Entry 3U49 (X-ray diffraction, 1.75 A resolution); this record covers chains A and C.

Chain A (and C):
Molecule: Bacilysin biosynthesis oxidoreductase ywfH
Source organism: Bacillus subtilis
Notes: chain C of this document is another copy of the same molecule, construct and numbering; everything in this record applies to it too
UniProtKB: P39644 (YWFH_BACSU); numbering as in UniProt (aligned over 1-259)
Chain sequence (281 residues; row label = number of the first residue in the row; numbers below 1 keep their minus sign (Met-19 is residue -19)):
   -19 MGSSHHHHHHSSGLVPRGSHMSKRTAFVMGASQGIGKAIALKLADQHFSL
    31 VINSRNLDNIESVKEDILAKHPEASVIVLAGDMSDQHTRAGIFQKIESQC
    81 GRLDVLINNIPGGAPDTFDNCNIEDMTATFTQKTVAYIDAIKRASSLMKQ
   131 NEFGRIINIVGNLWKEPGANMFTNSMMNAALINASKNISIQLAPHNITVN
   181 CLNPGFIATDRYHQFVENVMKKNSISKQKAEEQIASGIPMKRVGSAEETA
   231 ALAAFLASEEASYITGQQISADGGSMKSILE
Not modelled in the structure: -19 to 1, 207-216, 261 (chain C: -19 to 1, 211-215, 259-261)
Sequence notes: expression tag (-19 to 0); cloning artifact (260-261)
Curated features (UniProtKB/Swiss-Prot):
  - binding site (NADP(+)): Ser12 to Ile15, Ser34 to Asn36, Asp62, Met63, Ile90, Lys113, Gly185 to Arg191
What the authors report for this chain:
  - mutagenesis - K113A, Y117A, S155A, N158A: decreased catalytic activity
  - mutagenesis - S250A: unchanged catalytic activity
  - contacts within the chain: Arg222-Asp252 (salt bridge)
  - conformationally variable residues (order/disorder transition): Lys207 to Ser216
  - specificity-determining residues: Gln13 (by similarity / conservation)
  - catalytic residues: Lys113, Tyr117, Ser155

Interface between chain A and chain C:
Contacting residue pairs (45):
  Gln66(A) with Ile103(C)
  Phe98(A) with Ile121(C), hydrophobic; Lys122(C), hydrogen bond (backbone-side chain); Ile168(C), hydrophobic
  Asp99(A) with Lys122(C), hydrogen bond (backbone-side chain)
  Asn100(A) with Lys122(C)
  Cys101(A) with Lys122(C), hydrogen bond (backbone-side chain)
  Ile103(A) with Val115(C), hydrophobic
  Met106(A) with Phe110(C), hydrophobic
  Thr107(A) with Thr107(C); Phe110(C); Thr111(C)
  Phe110(A) with Met106(C); Phe110(C), hydrophobic; Met157(C), hydrophobic
  Thr111(A) with Thr107(C)
  Thr114(A) with Met156(C)
  Val115(A) with Ile103(C), hydrophobic
  Ile118(A) with Met106(C), hydrophobic; Met156(C), hydrophobic
  Ile121(A) with Phe98(C), hydrophobic
  Lys122(A) with Phe98(C); Asp99(C), hydrogen bond (side chain-backbone); Cys101(C), hydrogen bond (side chain-backbone)
  Gly148(A) with Asn167(C)
  Phe152(A) with Ala164(C); Ile168(C), hydrophobic
  Ser155(A) with Asn163(C), hydrogen bond (backbone-side chain)
  Met156(A) with Ala160(C); Asn163(C); Ala164(C), hydrophobic
  Met157(A) with Phe110(C), hydrophobic
  Ala159(A) with Ala159(C); Asn163(C)
  Ala160(A) with Met156(C), hydrophobic
  Asn163(A) with Ser155(C); Met156(C), hydrogen bond (side chain-backbone); Ala159(C)
  Ala164(A) with Phe152(C)
  Asn167(A) with Glu146(C), hydrogen bond; Gly148(C); Ser155(C)
  Ile168(A) with Phe98(C), hydrophobic; Phe152(C), hydrophobic
  Gln171(A) with Ala149(C)
Interface residues without a listed pair, chain A (31 interface residues in all): Ser125, Leu161, Ile170, Leu172
Interface residues without a listed pair, chain C (32 interface residues in all): Asn100, Thr114, Ile118, Asp119, Ser125, Lys129, Gln171, Leu172

Summary:
The interface between chain A and chain C involves 31 residues on one side and 32 on the other, with 8
hydrogen bonds. Polar pairs include Phe98(A)-Lys122(C), Asp99(A)-Lys122(C) and Cys101(A)-Lys122(C). The paper
reports catalytic residues Lys113(A), Tyr117(A) and Ser155(A); K113A, Y117A and S155A of chain A, among
others, reduce catalytic activity; 5 substitutions were tested in all.
Both chains are Bacilysin biosynthesis oxidoreductase ywfH (Bacillus subtilis). Entry 3U49 (Crystal structure
of YwfH, NADPH dependent reductase involved in Bacilysin biosynthesis) was determined by X-ray diffraction
(same publication as 3U4C and 3U4D).
